6I5C - chains B and C of the 6 polymer chains in the assembly; structure by X-ray diffraction, 2.95 A resolution.

Chain B:
Molecule: Tubulin beta-2B chain
Source organism: Bos taurus
UniProt: Q6B856 (TBB2B_BOVIN); the author numbering skips numbers that UniProt does not, so the offset changes along the chain: 1-42 = UniProt 1-42; 45-360 = UniProt 43-358; 369-441 = UniProt 359-431
Amino-acid sequence (431 residues; row label = number of the first residue in the row; note: 10 numbers in that range are skipped by the numbering (no residue carries them; nothing is unmodelled there)):
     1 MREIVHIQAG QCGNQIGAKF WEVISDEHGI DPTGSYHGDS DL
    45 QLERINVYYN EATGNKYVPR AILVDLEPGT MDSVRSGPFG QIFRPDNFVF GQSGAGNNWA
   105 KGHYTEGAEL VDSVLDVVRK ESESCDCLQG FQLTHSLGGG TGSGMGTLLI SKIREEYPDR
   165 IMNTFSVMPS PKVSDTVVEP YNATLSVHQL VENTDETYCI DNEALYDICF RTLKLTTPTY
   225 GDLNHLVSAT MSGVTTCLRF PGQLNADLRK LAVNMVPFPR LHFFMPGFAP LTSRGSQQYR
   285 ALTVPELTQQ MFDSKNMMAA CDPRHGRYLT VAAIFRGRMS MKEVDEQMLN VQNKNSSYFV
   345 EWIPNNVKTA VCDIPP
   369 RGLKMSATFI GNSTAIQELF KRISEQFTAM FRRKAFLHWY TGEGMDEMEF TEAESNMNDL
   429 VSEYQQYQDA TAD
Unresolved in the structure: 278-283, 439-441
Ion coordination: Ca2+ site 1: Q11 (together with GDP); Ca2+ site 2: E113 (shared with E284(C) of chain C)
Small-molecule neighbours: GDP (guanosine-5'-diphosphate): G10, Q11, C12, Q15, I16, D69, A99, N101, S140, G142, G143, G144, T145, G146, S147, V171, P173, V177, D179, E183, N206, L209, Y224, L227, N228, V231
Curated features (UniProtKB/Swiss-Prot):
  - motif: M1 to I4 (MREI motif)
  - binding site (GTP): Q11, E71, S140, G144, T145, G146, N206, N228
  - binding site (Mg(2+)): E71
  - modified residue: S40 (Phosphoserine), T57 (Phosphothreonine), K60 (N6-acetyllysine), S174 (Phosphoserine), T287 (Phosphothreonine), T292 (Phosphothreonine), R320 (Omega-N-methylarginine)
  - cross-link (Glycyl lysine isopeptide (Lys-Gly)): K60 (interchain with G-Cter in ubiquitin), K326 (interchain with G-Cter in ubiquitin)

Chain C:
Molecule: Tubulin alpha-1B chain
Source organism: Bos taurus
UniProt: P81947 (TBA1B_BOVIN); residues 1-440 here = UniProt positions 1-440
Amino-acid sequence (440 residues; numbered 1 to 440; the number before each row is that of its first residue):
     1 MRECISIHVG QAGVQIGNAC WELYCLEHGI QPDGQMPSDK TIGGGDDSFN TFFSETGAGK
    61 HVPRAVFVDL EPTVIDEVRT GTYRQLFHPE QLITGKEDAA NNYARGHYTI GKEIIDLVLD
   121 RIRKLADQCT GLQGFLVFHS FGGGTGSGFT SLLMERLSVD YGKKSKLEFS IYPAPQVSTA
   181 VVEPYNSILT THTTLEHSDC AFMVDNEAIY DICRRNLDIE RPTYTNLNRL ISQIVSSITA
   241 SLRFDGALNV DLTEFQTNLV PYPRIHFPLA TYAPVISAEK AYHEQLSVAE ITNACFEPAN
   301 QMVKCDPRHG KYMACCLLYR GDVVPKDVNA AIATIKTKRS IQFVDWCPTG FKVGINYQPP
   361 TVVPGGDLAK VQRAVCMLSN TTAIAEAWAR LDHKFDLMYA KRAFVHWYVG EGMEEGEFSE
   421 AREDMAALEK DYEEVGVDSV
Ion coordination: Ca2+ site 1: D39, T41, G44, E55; Ca2+ site 2: E284 (shared with E113(B) of chain B)
Small-molecule neighbours: GTP (guanosine-5'-triphosphate): G10, Q11, A12, Q15, I16, D69, D98, A99, A100, N101, N102, S140, G142, G143, G144, T145, G146, I171, P173, V177, S178, T179, E183, N206, Y224, L227, N228, I231

How chain B and chain C interact:
Pairs across the interface - 37 pairs, chain B then chain C:
  P72(B) - M1(C)  hydrophobic
  Q96(B) - M1(C)
  N101(B) - E254(C)
  D179(B) - E254(C)
  D179(B) - K352(C)  hydrogen bond (backbone-side chain)
  T180(B) - E254(C)
  T180(B) - N258(C)
  V181(B) - N258(C)  hydrogen bond (backbone-side chain)
  V181(B) - P348(C)  hydrophobic
  T221(B) - P325(C)
  T221(B) - K326(C)
  T221(B) - N329(C)
  A397(B) - W346(C)
  M398(B) - W346(C)
  R400(B) - D345(C)  salt bridge
  R400(B) - S439(C)  hydrogen bond
  R401(B) - Y262(C)  hydrogen bond (backbone-side chain)
  R401(B) - D345(C)  salt bridge
  R401(B) - W346(C)
  R401(B) - E434(C)  hydrogen bond (side chain-backbone)
  R401(B) - V435(C)
  R401(B) - V437(C)  hydrogen bond (side chain-backbone)
  R401(B) - D438(C)
  R401(B) - S439(C)  hydrogen bond
  K402(B) - Y262(C)
  A403(B) - Y262(C)
  A403(B) - W346(C)  hydrophobic
  F404(B) - T257(C)
  F404(B) - N258(C)
  F404(B) - V260(C)
  F404(B) - P261(C)  hydrogen bond (backbone-backbone)
  H406(B) - V260(C)  hydrogen bond (side chain-backbone)
  H406(B) - P261(C)
  H406(B) - P263(C)
  W407(B) - Q256(C)
  W407(B) - T257(C)  hydrogen bond (side chain-backbone)
  W407(B) - V260(C)  hydrogen bond (side chain-backbone)
Interface residues without a listed pair, chain B (19 interface residues in all): G100, V182, L405
Interface residues without a listed pair, chain C (22 interface residues in all): M313

In short:
19 residues of chain B and 22 residues of chain C are in contact; the contacts include 11 hydrogen bonds and 2
salt bridges. Among the polar pairs are R400(B)-D345(C), R401(B)-D345(C) and D179(B)-K352(C). Ligands of chain
B: GDP. Bound to chain C: GTP.
Chain B is Tubulin beta-2B chain and chain C is Tubulin alpha-1B chain, both from Bos taurus; the structure,
Long wavelength native-SAD phasing of Tubulin-Stathmin-TTL complex, was determined by X-ray diffraction (same
publication as 6I59).
